Entry 4XKD (X-ray diffraction, 2.48 A resolution); this record covers chains A and E of the 6 polymer chains in the assembly.

[Chain A]
Molecule: Hemagglutinin HA1 chain
From: Influenza A virus
Sequence (333 residues; each row starts with the number of its first residue; a row labelled like 125A-125B holds insertion residues (125A, then the next letters in order)):
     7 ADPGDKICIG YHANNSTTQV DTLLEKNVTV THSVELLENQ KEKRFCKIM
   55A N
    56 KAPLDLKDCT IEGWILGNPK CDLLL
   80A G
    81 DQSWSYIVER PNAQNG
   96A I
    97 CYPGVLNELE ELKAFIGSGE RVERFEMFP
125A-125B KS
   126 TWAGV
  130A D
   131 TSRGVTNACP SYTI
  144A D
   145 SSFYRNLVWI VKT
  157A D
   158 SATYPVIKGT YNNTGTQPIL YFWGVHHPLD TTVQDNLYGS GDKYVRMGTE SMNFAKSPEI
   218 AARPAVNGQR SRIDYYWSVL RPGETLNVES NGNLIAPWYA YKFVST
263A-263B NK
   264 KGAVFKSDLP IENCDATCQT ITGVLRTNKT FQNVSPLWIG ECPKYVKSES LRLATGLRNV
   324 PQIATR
Disordered / not traced: 7-8, 329
Cystine bridges: Cys52-Cys277, Cys64-Cys76, Cys97-Cys139, Cys281-Cys305
Glycans and other covalent adducts: N-acetylglucosamine (NAG) linked to Asn33, Asn169
What the authors report for this chain:
  - post-translational modification sites: Asn21, Asn169
  - specificity-determining residues: Leu186, Val190, Ala222, Ser228 (proposed by the authors, not directly observed)

[Chain E]
Molecule: Hemagglutinin HA1 chain
From: Influenza A virus
Sequence (333 residues; numbered 7 to 329 plus 11 insertion-coded residues; 1 number in that range is skipped by the numbering (no residue carries it; nothing is unmodelled there); the number before each row is that of its first residue; a row labelled like 125A-125B holds insertion residues (125A, then the next letters in order)):
     7 ADPGDKICIG YHANNSTTQV DTLLEKNVTV THSVELLENQ KEKRFCKIM
   55A N
    56 KAPLDLKDCT IEGWILGNPK CDLLL
   80A G
    81 DQSWSYIVER PNAQNG
   96A I
    97 CYPGVLNELE ELKAFIGSGE RVERFEMFP
125A-125B KS
   126 TWAGV
  130A D
   131 TSRGVTNACP SYTI
  144A D
   145 SSFYRNLVWI VKT
  157A D
   158 SATYPVIKGT YNNTGTQPIL YFWGVHHPLD TTVQDNLYGS GDKYVRMGTE SMNFAKSPEI
   218 AARPAVNGQR SRIDYYWSVL RPGETLNVES NGNLIAPWYA YKFVS
262A-262B TN
  263B K
   264 KGAVFKSDLP IENCDATCQT ITGVLRTNKT FQNVSPLWIG ECPKYVKSES LRLATGLRNV
   324 PQIATR
Disordered / not traced: 7-8, 262A-262B, 326-329
Cystine bridges: Cys52-Cys277, Cys97-Cys139, Cys281-Cys305
Glycans and other covalent adducts: N-acetylglucosamine (NAG) linked to Asn21, Asn169
What the authors report for this chain:
  - post-translational modification sites: Asn21, Asn169
  - specificity-determining residues: Leu186, Val190, Ala222, Ser228 (proposed by the authors, not directly observed)

[Chain A / chain E interface]
Contacting residue pairs (25; chain A residue first):
  Val101(A) with Ser208(E); Asn210(E)
  Glu216(A) with Arg203(E); Ala212(E)
  Ile217(A) with Arg203(E), hydrogen bond (backbone-side chain)
  Ala218(A) with Arg203(E); Glu246(E)
  Ala219(A) with Asn244(E), hydrogen bond (backbone-side chain); Glu246(E)
  Arg220(A) with Arg203(E); Met204(E), hydrogen bond (side chain-backbone); Gly205(E); Asn210(E); Phe211(E), hydrogen bond (side chain-backbone); Asn244(E)
  Pro221(A) with Gly205(E); Thr206(E); Glu207(E); Thr242(E); Asn244(E)
  Val223(A) with Glu207(E)
  Arg227(A) with Asn244(E)
  Arg229(A) with Thr206(E), hydrogen bond (side chain-backbone); Asn210(E)
  Asp231(A) with Asn210(E)

[Overview]
Chain A and chain E form an interface of 11 and 12 residues respectively; the contacts include 5 hydrogen
bonds. Polar contacts include Ile217(A)-Arg203(E), Ala219(A)-Asn244(E) and Arg220(A)-Met204(E).
N-acetylglucosamine is covalently linked to Asn33(A) and Asn169(A). The paper reports specificity determinants
Leu186(A), Val190(A) and Leu186(E) among others; modification sites Asn21(A), Asn169(A) and Asn21(E) among
others.
Chain A and chain E are both Hemagglutinin HA1 chain (Influenza A virus); the structure, Crystal structure of
hemagglutinin from Taiwan (2013) H6N1 influenza virus, was determined by X-ray diffraction together with 4XKE,
4XKG and 4XKF from the same study.
